Entry 5FQK (X-ray diffraction, 1.77 A resolution); this record covers chain A.

# Chain A
Protein: GNCA4 lactamase W229D and F290W
Source organism: Synthetic construct
Notes: EC 3.5.2.6
Sequence (269 residues; each row starts with the number of its first residue; note: 3 numbers in that range are skipped by the numbering (no residue carries them; nothing is unmodelled there)):
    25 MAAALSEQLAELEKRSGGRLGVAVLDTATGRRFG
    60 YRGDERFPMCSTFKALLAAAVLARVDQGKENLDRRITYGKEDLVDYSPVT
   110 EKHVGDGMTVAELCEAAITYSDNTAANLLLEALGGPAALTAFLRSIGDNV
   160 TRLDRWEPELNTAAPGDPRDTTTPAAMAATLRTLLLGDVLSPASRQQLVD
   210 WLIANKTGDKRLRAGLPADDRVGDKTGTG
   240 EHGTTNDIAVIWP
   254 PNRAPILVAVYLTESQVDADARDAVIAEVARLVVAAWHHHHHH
Unresolved in the structure: 25-26, 293-296
Ligand contacts: 6-nitrobenzotriazole (6NT): Val48, Leu225, Pro226, Asp229, Ile250, Pro252, Arg256, Ile259, Val261, Val286, Val287, Trp290, His291
What the authors report for this chain:
  - catalytic residues: Asp229
  - binding site for 6-nitrobenzotriazole: Asp229 (from molecular simulation)
  - catalytic residues: Ser70 (citing earlier work)
  - mutagenesis - S70A: unchanged catalytic activity

# Summary
Bound to chain A: 6-nitrobenzotriazole. From the paper: catalytic residues Asp229 and Ser70; S70A leaves
catalytic activity unchanged.
Chain A is GNCA4 lactamase W229D and F290W (Synthetic construct); the structure, W229D and F290W mutant of the
last common ancestor of Gram-negative bacteria (GNCA4) beta-lactamase class A ..., was determined by X-ray
diffraction (same publication as 5FQM, 5FQQ, 5FQI, 5FQJ and 4UHU).
